Entry 1NSP (X-ray diffraction, 2.10 A resolution); this record covers chain A.

== Chain A ==
Molecule: Nucleoside diphosphate kinase
Source organism: Dictyostelium discoideum
Notes: EC 2.7.4.6
UniProtKB: P22887 (NDKC_DICDI); numbering as in UniProt (aligned over 1-155)
Sequence (155 residues; each row starts with the number of its first residue):
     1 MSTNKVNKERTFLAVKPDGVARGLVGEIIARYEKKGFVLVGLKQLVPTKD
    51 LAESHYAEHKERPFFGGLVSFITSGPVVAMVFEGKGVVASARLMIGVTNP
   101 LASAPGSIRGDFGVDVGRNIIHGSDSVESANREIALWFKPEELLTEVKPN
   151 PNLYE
Unresolved in the structure: 1-5
Modified residues: H122 (nd1-phosphonohistidine; HIP)
Curated features (UniProtKB/Swiss-Prot):
  - binding site (ATP): K16, F64, R92, T98, R109, N119

== Summary ==
UniProt lists 6 ATP-binding residues.
Chain A is Nucleoside diphosphate kinase (Dictyostelium discoideum); the structure, Mechanism of phosphate
transfer by nucleoside diphosphate kinase: X-ray structures of a phospho-histidine intermediate of the ...,
was determined by X-ray diffraction (same publication as 1NSQ).
